PDB entry 6T3Q | X-ray diffraction, 1.33 A resolution | chains H and I of the 3 polymer chains in the assembly

== Chain H ==
Protein: Prothrombin
From: Homo sapiens
Notes: EC 3.4.21.5
UniProtKB: P00734 (THRB_HUMAN); the construct lacks a stretch of the UniProt sequence and is renumbered around it, so the offset changes along the chain: 16-36 = UniProt 364-384; 37-60 = UniProt 386-409; 61-77 = UniProt 419-435; 78-97 = UniProt 437-456; 7 more segments
Chain sequence (259 residues; each row starts with the number of its first residue; note: 3 numbers in that range are skipped by the numbering (no residue carries them; nothing is unmodelled there); a row labelled like 60A-60I holds insertion residues (60A, then the next letters in order)):
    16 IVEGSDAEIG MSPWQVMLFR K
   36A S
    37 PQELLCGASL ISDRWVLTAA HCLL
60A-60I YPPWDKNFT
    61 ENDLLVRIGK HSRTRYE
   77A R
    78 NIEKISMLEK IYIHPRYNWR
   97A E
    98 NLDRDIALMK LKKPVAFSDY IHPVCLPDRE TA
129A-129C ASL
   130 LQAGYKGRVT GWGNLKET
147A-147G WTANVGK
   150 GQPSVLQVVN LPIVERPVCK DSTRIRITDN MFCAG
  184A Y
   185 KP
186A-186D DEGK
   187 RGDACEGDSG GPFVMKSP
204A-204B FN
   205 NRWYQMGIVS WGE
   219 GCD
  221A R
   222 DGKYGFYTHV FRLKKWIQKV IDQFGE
Disordered / not traced: 147A-147G, 247
Curated features (UniProtKB/Swiss-Prot):
  - region: Ala183 to Val200 (High affinity receptor-binding region which is also known as the TP508 peptide)
  - active site (Charge relay system): His57, Asp102, Ser195
  - glycosylation: Asn60G (N-linked (GlcNAc...) (complex) asparagine)
Disulfide bonds: Cys42-Cys58, Cys168-Cys182, Cys191-Cys220
Glycans and other covalent adducts: N-acetylglucosamine (NAG) linked to Asn60G
Ion coordination: Na+ site 1: Lys169, Thr172, Phe204A; Na+ site 2: Arg221A, Lys224
Residues lining bound ligands: M6Q ((2S)-1-[(2R)-2-azanyl-3-phenyl-propanoyl]-N-[(2-azanylpyridin-4-yl)methyl]pyrrolidine-2-carboxamide): His57, Tyr60A, Trp60D, Glu97A, Asn98, Leu99, Ile174, Asp189, Ala190, Cys191, Glu192, Ser195, Val213, Ser214, Trp215, Gly216, Glu217, Gly219, Cys220, Gly226

== Chain I ==
Protein: Hirudin variant-2
UniProtKB: P09945 (HIRV2_HIRME); residues 518-528 here correspond to UniProt positions 62-72 (UniProt number = residue number - 456)
Chain sequence (11 residues; numbered 518 to 528; the number before each row is that of its first residue):
   518 DFEEIPEEYL Q
Disordered / not traced: 528
Modified positions: Tyr526 (O-sulfo-L-tyrosine; TYS)
Curated features (UniProtKB/Swiss-Prot):
  - region: Asp518 to Gln528 (Interaction with fibrinogen-binding exosite of thrombin)
  - modified residue: Tyr526 (Sulfotyrosine)

== Chain H / chain I interface ==
Residue-residue contacts (21; chain H residue first):
  Phe34(H) - Phe519(I)  hydrophobic
  Gln38(H) - Phe519(I)
  Gln38(H) - Ile522(I)
  Gln38(H) - Leu527(I)
  Leu40(H) - Phe519(I)
  Leu65(H) - Ile522(I)  hydrophobic
  Leu65(H) - Tyr526(I)
  Arg67(H) - Ile522(I)
  Arg73(H) - Phe519(I)
  Thr74(H) - Asp518(I)
  Thr74(H) - Phe519(I)
  Thr74(H) - Glu520(I)  hydrogen bond (backbone-backbone)
  Arg75(H) - Glu520(I)  salt bridge
  Tyr76(H) - Glu520(I)  hydrogen bond (backbone-side chain)
  Tyr76(H) - Glu521(I)
  Tyr76(H) - Pro523(I)
  Tyr76(H) - Tyr526(I)
  Glu80(H) - Tyr526(I)
  Lys81(H) - Tyr526(I)
  Ile82(H) - Tyr526(I)
  Met84(H) - Tyr526(I)
Other interface residues (no listed pair), chain H (15 interface residues in all): Met32, Glu39

== Summary ==
15 residues of chain H and 8 residues of chain I are in contact; the contacts include 2 hydrogen bonds and 1
salt bridge. Polar contacts include Arg75(H)-Glu520(I), Tyr76(H)-Glu520(I) and Thr74(H)-Glu520(I). Bound to
chain H: compound M6Q. N-acetylglucosamine is covalently linked to Asn60G(H).
Here chain H is Prothrombin (Homo sapiens) and chain I is Hirudin variant-2. Entry 6T3Q (Thrombin in Complex
with a D-Phe-Pro-2-aminopyridine derivative) was determined by X-ray diffraction together with 6HSX, 6T4A and
6TDT from the same study.
